PDB entry 6QXZ | solution NMR | chains A and B

Chain A:
Name: Histone-lysine N-methyltransferase ASHH2
Source organism: Arabidopsis thaliana
Notes: EC 2.1.1.43
Reference sequence: Q2LAE1 (ASHH2_ARATH); residues 861-928 here = UniProt positions 861-928
Chain sequence (79 residues; row label = number of the first residue in the row):
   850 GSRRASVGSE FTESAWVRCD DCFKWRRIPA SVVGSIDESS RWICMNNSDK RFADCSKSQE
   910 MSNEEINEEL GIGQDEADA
Construct notes: expression tag (850-860)
Ion coordination: Zn2+: Cys-868, Cys-871, Cys-893, Cys-904
From the paper describing this entry:
  - Zn2+ coordination: Cys-868, Cys-871, Cys-893, Cys-904
  - conformationally variable residues (loop rearrangement): Asp-886
  - mutagenesis - S907P, Q908E (17-fold): decreased binding to Ala-arg-thr-mlz-gln-thr-ala-arg-tyr (chain B)
  - mutagenesis - D886A, S907G: unchanged binding to Ala-arg-thr-mlz-gln-thr-ala-arg-tyr (chain B)
  - mutagenesis - S907G, S907P: abolished binding to K4me2
  - mutagenesis - S907G, S907P: abolished binding to K4me3
  - conformationally variable residues (loop rearrangement): Ala-879 to Ser-889 (from molecular simulation)
  - mutagenesis - D886A: unchanged binding to H3K4me1
  - mutagenesis - D886A (5-fold): decreased binding to H3K4me2

Chain B:
Name: Ala-arg-thr-mlz-gln-thr-ala-arg-tyr
Chain sequence (9 residues; each row starts with the number of its first residue):
     1 ARTKQTARY
Modified positions: Lys-4 (N-methyl-lysine; MLZ)
From the paper describing this entry:
  - post-translational modification sites: Thr-6 (citing earlier work)
  - mutagenesis - T6A: abolished binding to Histone-lysine N-methyltransferase ASHH2 (chain A)

Chain A / chain B interface:
Residue-residue contacts (34; chain A residue first):
  Ser-851(A) with Ala-1(B)
  Ala-854(A) with Arg-2(B)
  Ser-855(A) with Arg-2(B)
  Val-856(A) with Arg-2(B)
  Gly-857(A) with Arg-2(B)
  Ser-858(A) with Gln-5(B)
  Glu-859(A) with Gln-5(B)
  Phe-860(A) with Gln-5(B)
  Thr-861(A) with Gln-5(B)
  Ser-863(A) with Thr-6(B)
  Ala-864(A) with Lys-4(B); Gln-5(B)
  Trp-865(A) with Thr-3(B); Lys-4(B); Thr-6(B)
  Val-866(A) with Thr-3(B)
  Arg-867(A) with Arg-2(B)
  Asp-869(A) with Ala-1(B)
  Trp-874(A) with Arg-2(B); Thr-3(B); Lys-4(B)
  Arg-876(A) with Thr-6(B)
  Ile-885(A) with Ala-1(B)
  Glu-887(A) with Ala-1(B); Arg-2(B)
  Ser-889(A) with Ala-1(B)
  Ile-915(A) with Lys-4(B); Thr-6(B)
  Glu-918(A) with Arg-8(B)
  Leu-919(A) with Lys-4(B); Gln-5(B); Thr-6(B)
  Ile-921(A) with Lys-4(B)
  Gln-923(A) with Lys-4(B)
Interface residues without a listed pair, chain A (30 interface residues in all): Arg-853, Glu-862, Val-882, Asp-886, Trp-891
Interface residues without a listed pair, chain B (8 interface residues in all): Tyr-9
Interface features reported in the paper:
  - residue pairs: Trp-865(A)/Lys-4(B), Trp-874(A)/Lys-4(B) (cation-pi contact), Ile-915(A)/Lys-4(B) (hydrophobic contact), Leu-919(A)/Lys-4(B) (hydrophobic contact), Ile-921(A)/Lys-4(B) (hydrophobic contact), Gln-923(A)/Lys-4(B), Thr-6(B)/Leu-919(A), Thr-6(B)/Trp-865(A)
  - interface residues, chain A: Ile-921(A), Gln-923(A)
  - interface residues, chain B: Arg-2(B)

Overview:
The interface between chain A and chain B involves 30 residues on one side and 8 on the other. The authors
report contacts between Trp-865(A) and Lys-4(B), Gln-923(A) and Lys-4(B) and Thr-6(B) and Leu-919(A) among
others; a cation-pi contact between Trp-874(A) and Lys-4(B); hydrophobic contacts between Ile-915(A) and
Lys-4(B), Leu-919(A) and Lys-4(B) and Ile-921(A) and Lys-4(B). From the paper: S907P and Q908E of chain A
reduce binding to Ala-arg-thr-mlz-gln-thr-ala-arg-tyr (chain B); interface residues Ile-921(A), Gln-923(A) and
Arg-2(B); 5 substitutions were tested in all.
Chain A is Histone-lysine N-methyltransferase ASHH2 (Arabidopsis thaliana) and chain B is
Ala-arg-thr-mlz-gln-thr-ala-arg-tyr; the structure, Solution structure of the ASHH2 CW domain with the
N-terminal histone H3 tail mimicking peptide monomethylated ..., was determined by solution NMR.
